Entry 4QW5 (X-ray diffraction, 3.00 A resolution); this record covers chains C and D of the 28 polymer chains in the assembly.

# Chain C
Protein: Proteasome subunit alpha type-4
Organism: Saccharomyces cerevisiae
Notes: EC 3.4.25.1
UniProt: P40303 (PSA4_YEAST); residues -1 to 252 here correspond to UniProt positions 1-254 (UniProt number = residue number + 2)
Sequence (254 residues; numbered -1 to 252; the number before each row is that of its first residue; numbers below 1 keep their minus sign (Met-1 is residue -1)):
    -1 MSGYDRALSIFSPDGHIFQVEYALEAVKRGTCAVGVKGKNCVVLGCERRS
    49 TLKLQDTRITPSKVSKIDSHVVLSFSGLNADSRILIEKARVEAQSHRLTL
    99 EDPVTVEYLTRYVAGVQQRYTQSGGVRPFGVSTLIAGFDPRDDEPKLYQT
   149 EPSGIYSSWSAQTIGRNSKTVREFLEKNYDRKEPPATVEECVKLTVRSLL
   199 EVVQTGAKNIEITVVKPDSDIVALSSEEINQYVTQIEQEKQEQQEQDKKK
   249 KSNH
Not modelled in the structure: -1 to 0, 241-252
UniProt features mapped onto this chain:
  - modified residue: Thr58 (Phosphothreonine)

# Chain D
Protein: Proteasome subunit alpha type-5
Organism: Saccharomyces cerevisiae
Notes: EC 3.4.25.1
UniProt: P32379 (PSA5_YEAST); residues -7 to 252 here correspond to UniProt positions 1-260 (UniProt number = residue number + 8)
Sequence (260 residues; numbered -7 to 252; the number before each row is that of its first residue; numbers below 1 keep their minus sign (Met-7 is residue -7)):
    -7 MFLTRSEYDRGVSTFSPEGRLFQVEYSLEAIKLGSTAIGIATKEGVVLGV
    43 EKRATSPLLESDSIEKIVEIDRHIGCAMSGLTADARSMIEHARTAAVTHN
    93 LYYDEDINVESLTQSVCDLALRFGEGASGEERLMSRPFGVALLIAGHDAD
   143 DGYQLFHAEPSGTFYRYNAKAIGSGSEGAQAELLNEWHSSLTLKEAELLV
   193 LKILKQVMEEKLDENNAQLSCITKQDGFKIYDNEKTAELIKELKEKEAAE
   243 SPEEADVEMS
Not modelled in the structure: -7 to 0, 118-124, 243-252

# How chain C and chain D interact
Contacting residue pairs - 63 pairs, chain C then chain D:
  Asp3(C) with Glu117(D)
  Ala5(C) with Val4(D), hydrophobic; Glu117(D); Ser127(D)
  Ser7(C) with Ser127(D); Arg128(D)
  Ile8(C) with Asp1(D); Gln15(D)
  Phe9(C) with Gln15(D); Tyr18(D), hydrophobic; Ser19(D); Ala22(D), hydrophobic; Leu73(D), hydrophobic; Arg128(D); Pro129(D); Gly131(D)
  Ser10(C) with Tyr18(D)
  Pro11(C) with Tyr18(D), hydrophobic; Glu21(D)
  Asp12(C) with Glu21(D)
  Gly13(C) with Tyr18(D); Glu21(D); Ala22(D)
  His14(C) with Leu25(D)
  Ile15(C) with Leu73(D), hydrophobic; Arg128(D)
  Lys35(C) with Glu52(D), salt bridge
  Gln116(C) with Ala75(D); Asp76(D); Arg128(D)
  Thr119(C) with Arg128(D), hydrogen bond (backbone-side chain)
  Gln120(C) with Met126(D); Ser127(D), hydrogen bond (backbone-backbone); Arg128(D); Phe130(D)
  Ser121(C) with Ser127(D)
  Gly122(C) with Ser127(D)
  Ser151(C) with Ala75(D)
  Gly152(C) with Ala75(D)
  Ile153(C) with Thr74(D); Ala75(D)
  Ser155(C) with Leu51(D); Ser55(D)
  Ser156(C) with Leu51(D); Glu52(D), hydrogen bond (backbone-backbone); Ser55(D), hydrogen bond (backbone-side chain)
  Trp157(C) with Thr47(D); Ser48(D); Leu50(D); Leu51(D); Glu52(D)
  Ser158(C) with Leu50(D), hydrogen bond (backbone-backbone); Glu52(D), hydrogen bond
  Ala159(C) with Leu50(D)
  Leu173(C) with Leu50(D), hydrophobic
  Glu174(C) with Ser48(D), hydrogen bond; Pro49(D); Leu50(D)
  Tyr177(C) with Leu50(D), hydrophobic
  Arg179(C) with Pro49(D), hydrogen bond (side chain-backbone); Leu50(D); Leu51(D), hydrogen bond (side chain-backbone); Glu52(D)
Interface residues without a listed pair, chain C (32 interface residues in all): Arg4, Tyr154, Arg170
Interface residues without a listed pair, chain D (29 interface residues in all): Ser53, Glu57, Ser79

# Overview
The interface between chain C and chain D involves 32 residues on one side and 29 on the other, with 9
hydrogen bonds and 1 salt bridge. Polar pairs include Lys35(C)-Glu52(D), Thr119(C)-Arg128(D) and
Ser156(C)-Ser55(D).
Here chain C is Proteasome subunit alpha type-4 and chain D is Proteasome subunit alpha type-5, both from
Saccharomyces cerevisiae. Entry 4QW5 (yCP beta5-M45A mutant in complex with carfilzomib) was determined by
X-ray diffraction, deposited together with 4QUX, 4QUY, 4QV0, 4QV1, 4QV3, 4QV4 and 42 further entries.
